3VI3 - chains E and F of the 4 polymer chains in the assembly; structure by X-ray diffraction, 2.90 A resolution.

[Chain E]
Protein: SG/19 Fab fragment (Light chain)
Organism: Mus musculus
Notes: antibody fragment or engineered binder
Chain sequence (219 residues; numbered 1 to 219; the number before each row is that of its first residue):
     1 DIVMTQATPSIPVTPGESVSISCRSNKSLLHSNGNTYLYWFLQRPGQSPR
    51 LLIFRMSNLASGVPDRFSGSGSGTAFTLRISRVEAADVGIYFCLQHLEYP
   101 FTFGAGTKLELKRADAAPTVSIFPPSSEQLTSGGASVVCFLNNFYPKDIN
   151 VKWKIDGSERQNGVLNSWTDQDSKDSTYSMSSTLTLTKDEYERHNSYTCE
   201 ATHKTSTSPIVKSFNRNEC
Cystine bridges: C23-C93, C139-C199

[Chain F]
Protein: SG/19 Fab fragment (Heavy chain)
Organism: Mus musculus
Notes: antibody fragment or engineered binder
Chain sequence (218 residues; numbered 1 to 218; the number before each row is that of its first residue):
     1 QVHLQQSGAELMKPGASVKISCKATGYTFTSYWIEWVKQRPGHGLEWLGE
    51 ILPGSGYIHYNEKFKGKATFTTDTSSNTAYMQLSSLTSEDSAVYYCSRAL
   101 ALYAMDYWGQGTSVTVSSAKTTPPSVYPLAPGSAAQTNSMVTLGCLVKGY
   151 FPEPVTVTWNSGSLSSGVHTFPAVLQSDLYTLSSSVTVPSSTWPSETVTC
   201 NVAHPASSTKVDKKIVPR
Cystine bridges: C22-C96, C145-C200

[How chain E and chain F interact]
Residue-residue contacts (71):
  Y37(E) with A101(F)
  Y39(E) with L102(F), hydrogen bond (side chain-backbone); Y103(F); A104(F), hydrogen bond (side chain-backbone)
  F41(E) with M105(F); W108(F), hydrophobic
  Q43(E) with Q39(F), hydrogen bond; Y95(F)
  Q47(E) with Y95(F)
  S48(E) with Y95(F); G109(F), hydrogen bond (side chain-backbone)
  P49(E) with Y95(F); W108(F)
  L51(E) with Y103(F); A104(F); M105(F); D106(F)
  F54(E) with Y103(F), hydrophobic
  R55(E) with L102(F), hydrogen bond (side chain-backbone)
  F92(E) with L45(F), hydrophobic
  H96(E) with L100(F); A101(F); A104(F)
  Y99(E) with W47(F), hydrophobic; E50(F), hydrogen bond; H59(F)
  P100(E) with W47(F), hydrophobic; N61(F)
  F101(E) with W47(F); E50(F)
  F103(E) with L45(F), hydrophobic
  T119(E) with T137(F)
  S121(E) with T142(F)
  F123(E) with L129(F); A130(F); P131(F), hydrophobic; T142(F)
  P124(E) with A130(F); G132(F)
  S126(E) with Y127(F); P128(F)
  E128(E) with Y127(F); K213(F), salt bridge
  Q129(E) with Y127(F); K148(F)
  S132(E) with Y127(F), hydrogen bond
  S136(E) with L146(F)
  V138(E) with L129(F), hydrophobic
  F140(E) with L129(F), hydrophobic; F171(F), hydrophobic; S183(F); S184(F); S185(F)
  N142(E) with H169(F); F171(F); S185(F), hydrogen bond
  N143(E) with H169(F), hydrogen bond
  L165(E) with Q176(F)
  N166(E) with V174(F)
  S167(E) with F171(F); P172(F), hydrogen bond (side chain-backbone); V174(F)
  W168(E) with P172(F)
  T169(E) with F171(F)
  S179(E) with H169(F), hydrogen bond; F171(F)
  M180(E) with F171(F)
  S181(E) with F171(F); S183(F), hydrogen bond
  T185(E) with Q176(F)
  K212(E) with A135(F)
Interface residues without a listed pair, chain E (43 interface residues in all): A60, S61, F214, E218
Interface residues without a listed pair, chain F (46 interface residues in all): E35, V37, G44, E46, S133, L143, G144, T170, L175, T187

[Summary]
Chain E and chain F form an interface of 43 and 46 residues respectively; the contacts include 12 hydrogen
bonds and 1 salt bridge. Polar pairs include E128(E)-K213(F), Y39(E)-L102(F) and Y39(E)-A104(F).
Chain E is SG/19 Fab fragment (Light chain) and chain F is SG/19 Fab fragment (Heavy chain), both from Mus
musculus; the structure, Crystal structure of alpha5beta1 integrin headpiece (ligand-free form), was
determined by X-ray diffraction (same publication as 3VI4).
